PDB entry 8V00 | electron microscopy, 2.88 A resolution | chains D and A of the 4 polymer chains in the assembly

[Chain D]
Molecule: Odorant receptor OR10
From: Aedes aegypti
Reference sequence: Q177X3 (Q177X3_AEDAE); numbering as in UniProt (aligned over 1-375)
Amino-acid sequence (375 residues; numbered 1 to 375; the number before each row is that of its first residue):
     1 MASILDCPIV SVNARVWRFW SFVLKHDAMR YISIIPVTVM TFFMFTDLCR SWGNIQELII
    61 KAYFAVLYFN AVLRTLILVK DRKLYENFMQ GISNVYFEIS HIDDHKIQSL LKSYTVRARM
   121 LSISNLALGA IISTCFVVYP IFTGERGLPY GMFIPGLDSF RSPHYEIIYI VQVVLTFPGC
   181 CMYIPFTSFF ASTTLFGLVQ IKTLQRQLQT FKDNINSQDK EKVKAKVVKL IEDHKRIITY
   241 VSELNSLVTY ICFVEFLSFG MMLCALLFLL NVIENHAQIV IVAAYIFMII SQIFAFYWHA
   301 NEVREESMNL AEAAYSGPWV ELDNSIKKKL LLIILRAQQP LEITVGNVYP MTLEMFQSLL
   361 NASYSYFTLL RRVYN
Reported in the primary citation:
  - contacts within the chain: Phe136-Tyr285
  - mutagenesis - F136A: increased signaling

[Chain A]
Molecule: Odorant receptor Orco
From: Apocrypta bakeri
Reference sequence: B0FAQ4 (B0FAQ4_APOBA); numbering as in UniProt (aligned over 1-474)
Amino-acid sequence (474 residues; each row starts with the number of its first residue):
     1 MKFKHQGLVA DLLPNIRVMQ GVGHFMFNYY SEGKKFPHRI YCIVTLLLLL LQYGMMAVNL
    61 MMESDDVDDL TANTITMLFF LHPIVKMIYF PVRSKIFYKT LAIWNNPNSH PLFAESNARF
   121 HALAITKMRR LLFCVAGATI FSVISWTGIT FIEDSVKRIT DPETNETTII PIPRLMIRTF
   181 YPFNAMSGAG HVFALIYQFY YLVISMAVSN SLDVLFCSWL LFACEQLQHL KAIMKPLMEL
   241 SATLDTVVPN SGELFKAGSA DHLRESQGVQ PSGNGDNVLD VDLRGIYSNR QDFTATFRPT
   301 AGTTFNGGVG PNGLTKKQEM LVRSAIKYWV ERHKHVVRLV TAVGDAYGVA LLLHMLTTTI
   361 TLTLLAYQAT KVNGVNVYAA TVIGYLLYTL GQVFLFCIFG NRLIEESSSV MEAAYSCHWY
   421 DGSEEAKTFV QIVCQQCQKA MSISGAKFFT VSLDLFASVL GAVVTYFMVL VQLK
Not modelled in the structure: 1-3, 160-167, 244-312
Reported in the primary citation:
  - self-association interface (contacts with another copy of this molecule); pairs are residue here / residue on that copy: Lys439-Glu412 (salt bridge)

[How chain D and chain A interact]
Contacting residue pairs (31; chain D residue first):
  Lys224(D) with Tyr420(A), hydrogen bond (side chain-backbone)
  Val228(D) with Tyr420(A), hydrophobic
  Ile231(D) with Tyr415(A); Trp419(A), hydrophobic; Tyr420(A), hydrophobic
  Glu232(D) with Tyr420(A), hydrogen bond
  His234(D) with Tyr415(A), hydrogen bond
  Lys235(D) with Ser416(A); Cys417(A); Tyr420(A), hydrogen bond
  Ile238(D) with Tyr415(A), hydrophobic
  Cys264(D) with Met468(A), hydrophobic
  Lys328(D) with Gln431(A)
  Lys329(D) with Trp419(A); Tyr420(A)
  Leu331(D) with Gln431(A)
  Leu332(D) with Trp419(A), hydrophobic; Gln431(A); Cys434(A), hydrophobic
  Ile333(D) with Tyr415(A)
  Leu335(D) with Met411(A), hydrophobic; Cys434(A); Gln438(A)
  Arg336(D) with Met411(A); Glu412(A); Tyr415(A)
  Gln339(D) with Met411(A); Gln438(A)
  Tyr349(D) with Ala457(A)
  Tyr366(D) with Gln472(A)
  Tyr374(D) with Gln472(A)
Also at the interface, not in a pair above, chain D (22 interface residues in all): Val348, Leu370, Val373
Also at the interface, not in a pair above, chain A (22 interface residues in all): His418, Asp421, Lys427, Val430, Gln435, Leu453, Asp454, Ser458, Leu473

[Overview]
The chain D/chain A interface involves 22 residues from each chain; the contacts include 4 hydrogen bonds.
Polar contacts include Lys224(D)-Tyr420(A), Glu232(D)-Tyr420(A) and His234(D)-Tyr415(A). The paper reports
that F136A of chain D increases signaling; a self-association interface involving Lys439(A).
Chain D is Odorant receptor OR10 (Aedes aegypti) and chain A is Odorant receptor Orco (Apocrypta bakeri); the
structure, AaegOR10 apo structure, was determined by electron microscopy together with 8V02, 8V3C and 8V3D
from the same study.
